4ZS4 - chain A; structure by X-ray diffraction, 2.40 A resolution.

== Chain A ==
Molecule: Myosin heavy chain kinase A
From: Dictyostelium discoideum
Notes: EC 2.7.11.7
UniProt: P42527 (MHCKA_DICDI); residue numbers follow UniProt; this construct covers 552-841
Chain sequence (307 residues; each row starts with the number of its first residue):
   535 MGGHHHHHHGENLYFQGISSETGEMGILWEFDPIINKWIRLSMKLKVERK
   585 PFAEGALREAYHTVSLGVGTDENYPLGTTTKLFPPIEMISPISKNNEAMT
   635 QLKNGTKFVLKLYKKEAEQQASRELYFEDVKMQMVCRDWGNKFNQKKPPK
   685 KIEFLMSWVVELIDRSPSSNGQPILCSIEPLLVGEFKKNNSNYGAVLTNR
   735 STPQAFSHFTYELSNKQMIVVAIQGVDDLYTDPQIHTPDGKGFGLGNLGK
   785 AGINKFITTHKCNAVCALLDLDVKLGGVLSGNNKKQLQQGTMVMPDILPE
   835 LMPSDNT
Disordered / not traced: 535-551, 613, 650-651, 808-841
Differences from the reference sequence: initiating methionine (535); expression tag (536-551); engineered mutation Ala-756 (Asp in P42527)
Ion coordination: Zn2+: His-742, His-794, Cys-796, Cys-800
Ligand contacts: ATP (adenosine-5'-triphosphate): Phe-586, Ala-587, Glu-588, Gly-589, Ala-590, Leu-591, Arg-592, Ala-594, Val-643, Lys-645, Leu-689, Glu-713, Pro-714, Leu-715, Leu-716, Phe-720, Lys-722, Gln-758, Thr-765, Asp-766
Swiss-Prot annotation at these positions:
  - binding site (ATP): Gly-778 to Gly-783
What the authors report for this chain:
  - binding site for ATP: Lys-722 (proposed by the authors, not directly observed)
  - mutagenesis - K645R, E713A: abolished binding to Mant-ATP
  - mutagenesis - R592L, K645R, E713A, L716S, K722N (6-fold): decreased catalytic activity
  - mutagenesis - R592L, L716S (12-fold), K722N: decreased binding to mant-ATP
  - mutagenesis - F720S, Q768A: unchanged binding to mant-ATP
  - mutagenesis - D663A: increased binding to mant-ATP
  - catalytic residues: Gln-758
  - mutagenesis - F720S: abolished catalytic activity on kinase
  - mutagenesis - F720S: decreased catalytic activity on ATPase
  - mutagenesis - D663A, Q758A (20-fold), Q768A: decreased catalytic activity on kinase
  - mutagenesis - Q758A: abolished catalytic activity on ATPase
  - mutagenesis - Q768A (2-fold): increased catalytic activity on ATPase

== In short ==
Ligands of chain A: ATP. The Zn2+ site is built by His-742, His-794, Cys-796 and Cys-800. From UniProt: 6
ATP-binding residues. The paper reports the catalytic residue Gln-758; R592L, K645R and E713A, among others,
reduce catalytic activity; 9 substitutions were tested in all.
Chain A is Myosin heavy chain kinase A (Dictyostelium discoideum); the structure, Crystal Structure of the
Inactive Alpha-kinase Domain of Myosin-II Heavy Chain Kinase A (D756A) Complexed with ..., was determined by
X-ray diffraction (same publication as 4ZME and 4ZMF).
